Entry 4BEM (X-ray diffraction, 2.10 A resolution); this record covers chains A and J of the 10 polymer chains in the assembly.

Chain A:
Protein: F1FO atpase C2 subunit
Source organism: Acetobacterium woodii
Reference sequence: Q59166 (Q59166_ACEWO); residue numbers follow UniProt; this construct covers 1-82
Amino-acid sequence (82 residues; each row starts with the number of its first residue):
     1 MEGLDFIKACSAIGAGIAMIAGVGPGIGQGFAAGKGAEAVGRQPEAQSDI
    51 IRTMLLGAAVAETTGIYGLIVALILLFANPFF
Modified / non-standard residues: Met-1 (n-formylmethionine; FME)
Metal / ion sites: Na+ site 1: Gln-29, Glu-62 (shared with Val-160(J), Thr-163(J) of chain J); Na+ site 2: Val-60, Thr-63 (shared with 2 residues of chain B)
From the paper describing this entry:
  - Na+ coordination: Glu-62

Chain J:
Protein: F1FO atpase C1 subunit
Source organism: Acetobacterium woodii
Reference sequence: Q9RMB5 (Q9RMB5_ACEWO); residue numbers follow UniProt; this construct covers 1-182
Amino-acid sequence (182 residues; each row starts with the number of its first residue):
     1 MIGDMNIVDFVIQFLSQFDPVDVIKGFSALGIGLAMVAGVGPGIGQGFAA
    51 GKGAEAVGKNPTKSNDIVMIMLLGAAVAETSGIFSLVIALILLFANPFIS
   101 STASVWILSASAMASGIAMIAGIGPGTGQGYAAGKGAEAVGIRPEMKSAI
   151 LRVMLLGQAVAQTTGIYALIVALILMYANPFL
Modified / non-standard residues: Met-1 (n-formylmethionine; FME)
Metal / ion sites: Na+ site 1: Gln-46, Glu-79 (shared with 2 residues of chain I); Na+ site 2: Val-160, Thr-163 (shared with Gln-29(A), Glu-62(A) of chain A)
From the paper describing this entry:
  - contacts within the chain: Gln-129/Gln-162 (hydrogen bond), Thr-80/Gln-162 (hydrogen bond)
  - conformationally variable residues (side-chain flip): Gln-162 (from molecular simulation)

Interface between chain A and chain J:
Contacting residue pairs (75):
  Met-1(A) with Ser-16(J); Ser-104(J); Trp-106(J)
  Asp-5(A) with Ser-104(J), hydrogen bond; Ile-107(J)
  Lys-8(A) with Ile-107(J); Phe-181(J)
  Ala-9(A) with Trp-106(J); Ala-110(J)
  Ser-11(A) with Phe-181(J)
  Ala-12(A) with Ser-111(J); Ala-114(J); Phe-181(J)
  Ile-13(A) with Ala-110(J), hydrophobic; Met-113(J), hydrophobic; Ala-114(J)
  Gly-16(A) with Ala-114(J); Ile-117(J); Ala-118(J)
  Ile-17(A) with Ile-117(J)
  Met-19(A) with Ala-121(J); Tyr-167(J), hydrophobic; Ala-168(J); Val-171(J), hydrophobic
  Ile-20(A) with Ile-117(J), hydrophobic
  Gly-22(A) with Thr-164(J), hydrogen bond (backbone-side chain)
  Val-23(A) with Ile-120(J); Ala-121(J), hydrophobic; Gly-124(J)
  Gly-26(A) with Gly-124(J); Pro-125(J); Gly-128(J); Ala-161(J); Thr-164(J)
  Ile-27(A) with Gly-124(J), hydrogen bond (backbone-backbone); Thr-127(J); Gly-128(J)
  Gln-29(A) with Val-160(J); Ala-161(J)
  Gly-30(A) with Gly-128(J); Tyr-131(J); Ala-132(J); Ala-161(J)
  Phe-31(A) with Tyr-131(J)
  Ala-33(A) with Ala-132(J), hydrophobic; Gly-157(J); Gln-158(J)
  Gly-34(A) with Tyr-131(J); Ala-132(J); Lys-135(J)
  Lys-35(A) with Tyr-131(J)
  Gly-36(A) with Val-153(J)
  Ala-37(A) with Ile-150(J); Val-153(J)
  Glu-38(A) with Lys-135(J), salt bridge
  Val-40(A) with Ala-149(J), hydrophobic; Val-153(J), hydrophobic
  Gly-41(A) with Arg-143(J); Met-146(J); Ile-150(J)
  Pro-44(A) with Met-146(J), hydrophobic
  Ile-51(A) with Val-153(J), hydrophobic; Leu-156(J), hydrophobic
  Leu-55(A) with Val-160(J), hydrophobic
  Ala-58(A) with Val-160(J), hydrophobic
  Glu-62(A) with Thr-163(J), hydrogen bond; Thr-164(J); Tyr-167(J), hydrogen bond
  Ile-66(A) with Tyr-167(J)
  Leu-75(A) with Phe-181(J)
  Leu-76(A) with Leu-175(J), hydrophobic; Pro-180(J); Phe-181(J), hydrophobic
  Phe-77(A) with Ile-174(J), hydrophobic; Pro-180(J), hydrophobic
Interface residues without a listed pair, chain A (41 interface residues in all): Pro-25, Met-54, Gly-65, Leu-69, Ala-72, Phe-82
Interface residues without a listed pair, chain J (45 interface residues in all): Ile-12, Val-105, Ile-123, Gln-129, Glu-138, Ala-139, Met-154

Overview:
The interface between chain A and chain J involves 41 residues on one side and 45 on the other, with 5
hydrogen bonds and 1 salt bridge. Polar contacts include Glu-38(A)/Lys-135(J), Asp-5(A)/Ser-104(J) and
Gly-22(A)/Thr-164(J). Gln-29(A), Glu-62(A), Val-160(J) and Thr-163(J) form the Na+ site 2. The paper reports
Na+ coordination by Glu-62(A); conformational variability at Gln-162(J).
Here chain A is F1FO atpase C2 subunit and chain J is F1FO atpase C1 subunit, both from Acetobacterium woodii.
Entry 4BEM (Crystal structure of the F-type ATP synthase c-ring from Acetobacterium woodii) was determined by
X-ray diffraction.
